Entry 6LML (electron microscopy, 3.90 A resolution); this record covers chains A and B of the 6 polymer chains in the assembly.

Chain A:
Molecule: Guanine nucleotide-binding protein G(i) subunit alpha-1
From: Homo sapiens
UniProtKB: P63096 (GNAI1_HUMAN); residue numbers follow UniProt; this construct covers 1-354
Amino-acid sequence (354 residues; numbered 1 to 354; the number before each row is that of its first residue):
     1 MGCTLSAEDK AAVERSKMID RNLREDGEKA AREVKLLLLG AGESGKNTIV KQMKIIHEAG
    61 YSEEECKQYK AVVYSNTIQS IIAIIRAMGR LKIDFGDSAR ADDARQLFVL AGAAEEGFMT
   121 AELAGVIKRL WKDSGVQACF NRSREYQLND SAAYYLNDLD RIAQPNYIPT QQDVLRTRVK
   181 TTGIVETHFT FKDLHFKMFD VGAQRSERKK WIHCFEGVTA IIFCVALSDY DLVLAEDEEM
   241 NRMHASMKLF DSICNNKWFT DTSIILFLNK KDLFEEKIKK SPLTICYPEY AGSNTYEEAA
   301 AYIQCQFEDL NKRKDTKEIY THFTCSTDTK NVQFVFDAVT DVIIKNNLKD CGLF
Disordered / not traced: 1-4, 56-181
Differences from the reference sequence: engineered mutation Asn47 (Ser in P63096), Ala203 (Gly in P63096), Ala245 (Glu in P63096), Ser326 (Ala in P63096)
UniProt features mapped onto this chain:
  - region: Lys35 to Lys46, Thr48 (G1 motif), Asp173 to Thr181 (G2 motif), Phe196 to Gly202, Gln204, Arg205 (G3 motif), Ile265 to Asp272 (G4 motif), Thr324, Cys325, Thr327 to Thr329 (G5 motif)
  - binding site (GTP): Glu43 to Lys46, Thr48, Ser151, Leu175 to Thr181, Asp200 to Gly202, Gln204, Asn269 to Asp272
  - binding site (Mg(2+)): Thr181
  - modified residue: Arg178 (ADP-ribosylarginine), Gln204 (Deamidated glutamine), Cys351 (ADP-ribosylcysteine)
  - lipidation: Gly2 (N-myristoyl glycine), Cys3 (S-palmitoyl cysteine)
  - natural variant: Gly40 (G40C: In NEDHISB; G40R: In NEDHISB), Gly45 (G45D: In NEDHISB), Thr48 (T48I: In NEDHISB; T48K: In NEDHISB), Gln52 (Q52P: In NEDHISB), Ser75 (deletion: In NEDHISB; uncertain significance), Gln172 (deletion: In NEDHISB), Asp173 (D173V: In NEDHISB), Glu186 to Phe189 (deletion: In NEDHISB; uncertain significance), Cys224 (C224Y: In NEDHISB), Lys270 (K270N: In NEDHISB; K270R: In NEDHISB), Asp272 (D272G: In NEDHISB), Val332 (V332E: In NEDHISB; uncertain significance)
  - mutagenesis: Gly42 (G42R: Abolishes switch to an activated conformation and dissociation from beta and gamma subunits upon GTP binding. Abolishes interaction with RGS family members), Glu116 (E116L: Enhances interaction (inactive GDP-bound) with RGS14), Gln147 (Q147L: Enhances interaction (inactive GDP-bound) with RGS14)

Chain B:
Molecule: Guanine nucleotide-binding protein G(I)/G(S)/G(T) subunit beta-1
From: Homo sapiens
UniProtKB: P62873 (GBB1_HUMAN); residue numbers follow UniProt; this construct covers 2-340
Amino-acid sequence (351 residues; each row starts with the number of its first residue; numbers below 1 keep their minus sign (Met-10 is residue -10)):
   -10 MHHHHHHGSL LQSELDQLRQ EAEQLKNQIR DARKACADAT LSQITNNIDP VGRIQMRTRR
    50 TLRGHLAKIY AMHWGTDSRL LVSASQDGKL IIWDSYTTNK VHAIPLRSSW VMTCAYAPSG
   110 NYVACGGLDN ICSIYNLKTR EGNVRVSREL AGHTGYLSCC RFLDDNQIVT SSGDTTCALW
   170 DIETGQQTTT FTGHTGDVMS LSLAPDTRLF VSGACDASAK LWDVREGMCR QTFTGHESDI
   230 NAICFFPNGN AFATGSDDAT CRLFDLRADQ ELMTYSHDNI ICGITSVSFS KSGRLLLAGY
   290 DDFNCNVWDA LKADRAGVLA GHDNRVSCLG VTDDGMAVAT GSWDSFLKIW N
Disordered / not traced: -10 to 34
Differences from the reference sequence: expression tag (-10 to 1)
UniProt features mapped onto this chain:
  - modified residue: Ser2 (N-acetylserine), His266 (Phosphohistidine)
  - natural variant: Leu30 (L30F: In MRD42; uncertain significance), Arg52 (R52G: In MRD42), Gly64 (G64V: In MRD42), Asp76 (D76E: In MRD42; D76G: In MRD42), Gly77 (G77S: In MRD42), Lys78 (K78R: In MRD42), Ile80 (I80N: In MRD42; I80T: In MRD42), His91 (H91R: In MRD42; uncertain significance), Ala92 (A92T: In MRD42), Pro94 (P94S: In MRD42), Leu95 (L95P: In MRD42), Arg96 (R96L: In MRD42), 5 further natural variant entries in UniProt

Interface between chain A and chain B:
Pairs across the interface (43):
  Val13(A) - Asn88(B)
  Arg15(A) - Val90(B)  hydrogen bond (side chain-backbone)
  Arg15(A) - His91(B)  hydrogen bond
  Ser16(A) - Asn88(B)
  Ser16(A) - Lys89(B)  hydrogen bond (side chain-backbone)
  Ile19(A) - Lys89(B)
  Ile19(A) - Ala92(B)
  Asp20(A) - Lys89(B)  salt bridge
  Leu23(A) - Gly53(B)
  Leu23(A) - Leu55(B)
  Leu23(A) - Lys78(B)
  Leu23(A) - Ile80(B)  hydrophobic
  Leu23(A) - Ala92(B)  hydrophobic
  Asp26(A) - Lys78(B)  salt bridge
  Gly27(A) - Leu55(B)
  Ala30(A) - Asp76(B)
  Lys35(A) - Trp99(B)
  Thr182(A) - Asn119(B)
  Thr182(A) - His142(B)
  Gly183(A) - Asp118(B)
  Gly183(A) - Asn119(B)  hydrogen bond (backbone-side chain)
  Ile184(A) - Trp99(B)
  Ile184(A) - Leu117(B)  hydrophobic
  Ile184(A) - Asp118(B)
  Phe199(A) - Trp99(B)
  Gln204(A) - Leu117(B)
  Gln204(A) - Gly144(B)
  Gln204(A) - Tyr145(B)
  Ser206(A) - Tyr145(B)
  Ser206(A) - Gly162(B)
  Ser206(A) - Asp186(B)  hydrogen bond
  Glu207(A) - Cys204(B)
  Lys210(A) - Tyr145(B)
  Lys210(A) - Met188(B)
  Lys210(A) - Asp228(B)  salt bridge
  Lys210(A) - Asn230(B)
  His213(A) - Tyr59(B)
  His213(A) - Trp332(B)
  Cys214(A) - Tyr59(B)  hydrophobic
  Cys214(A) - Gln75(B)
  Cys214(A) - Trp99(B)
  Cys214(A) - Met101(B)  hydrophobic
  Glu216(A) - Lys57(B)  hydrogen bond (backbone-side chain)
Interface residues without a listed pair, chain A (26 interface residues in all): Arg24, Lys209, Trp211, Phe215, Trp258
Interface residues without a listed pair, chain B (31 interface residues in all): Thr87, Ser227, Arg314

Overview:
26 residues of chain A and 31 residues of chain B are in contact; the contacts include 6 hydrogen bonds and 3
salt bridges. Polar contacts include Asp20(A)-Lys89(B), Asp26(A)-Lys78(B) and Lys210(A)-Asp228(B).
Chain A is Guanine nucleotide-binding protein G(i) subunit alpha-1 and chain B is Guanine nucleotide-binding
protein G(I)/G(S)/G(T) subunit beta-1, both from Homo sapiens; the structure, Cryo-EM structure of the human
glucagon receptor in complex with Gi1, was determined by electron microscopy together with 6LMK from the same
study.
